PDB entry 4DO6 | X-ray diffraction, 1.60 A resolution | chains A and B

# Chain A (and B)
Name: Alpha-N-acetylgalactosaminidase
Organism: Homo sapiens
Notes: EC 3.2.1.49; chain B of this document is another copy of the same molecule, construct and numbering; everything in this record applies to it too
UniProt: P17050 (NAGAB_HUMAN); residue numbers follow UniProt; this construct covers 18-411
Sequence (400 residues; numbered 18 to 417; the number before each row is that of its first residue):
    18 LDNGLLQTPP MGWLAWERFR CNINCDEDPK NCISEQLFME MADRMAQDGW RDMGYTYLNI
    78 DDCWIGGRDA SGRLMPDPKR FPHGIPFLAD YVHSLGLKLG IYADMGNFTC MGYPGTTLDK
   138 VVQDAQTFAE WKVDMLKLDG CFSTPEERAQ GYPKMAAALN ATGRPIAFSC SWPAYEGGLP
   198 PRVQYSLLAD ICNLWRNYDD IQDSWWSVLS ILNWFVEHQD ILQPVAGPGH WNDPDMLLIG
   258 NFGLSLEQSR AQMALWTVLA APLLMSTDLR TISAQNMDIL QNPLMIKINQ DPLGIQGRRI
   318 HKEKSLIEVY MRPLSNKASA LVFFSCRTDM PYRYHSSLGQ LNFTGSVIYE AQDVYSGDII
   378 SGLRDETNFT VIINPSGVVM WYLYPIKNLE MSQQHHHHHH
Disordered / not traced: 406-417 (chain B: fully traced)
Disulfides: Cys38-Cys80, Cys42-Cys49, Cys127-Cys158, Cys187-Cys209
Covalent attachments: N-acetylglucosamine (NAG) linked to Asn124, Asn177, Asn385
Construct notes: engineered mutation Gln201 (Asn in P17050); expression tag (412-417)
Residues lining bound ligands:
  - alpha-D-glucopyranose (GLC), molecule 1: Glu264, Arg267, Asp370, Tyr372, Ser373, Asn391, Val395, Val396
  - alpha-D-glucopyranose (GLC), molecule 2: Lys321, Ser322, Leu323, Arg344, Thr345, Asp346
Swiss-Prot annotation at these positions:
  - active site: Asp156 (Nucleophile), Asp217 (Proton donor)
  - binding site (substrate): Asp78, Asp79, Lys154, Ser188, Arg213, Asp217
  - modified residue (Phosphoserine): Ser322, Ser332
  - glycosylation (N-linked (GlcNAc...) asparagine): Asn124, Asn177, Asn359, Asn385
  - natural variant: Ser160 (S160C: In SCHIND), Glu325 (E325K: In SCHIND), Arg329 (R329Q: In KANZD; R329W: In KANZD)
What the authors report for this chain:
  - disease-associated variants - E367K: unchanged stability
  - disease-associated variants - S160C: increased localization to DGJ or DGJNAc
  - disease-associated variants - R329W: abolished localization
  - disease-associated variants - S160C: increased expression in response to DGJ or DGJNAc

# How chain A and chain B interact
Residue-residue contacts - 36 pairs, chain A then chain B:
  Glu34(A) - Thr345(B)
  Glu34(A) - Asp346(B)
  Arg35(A) - Met347(B)
  Arg35(A) - Pro348(B)
  Phe36(A) - Met347(B)
  Arg37(A) - Thr345(B)
  Arg37(A) - Asp346(B)
  Arg37(A) - Met347(B)
  Glu44(A) - Arg350(B)  hydrogen bond (backbone-side chain)
  Asp45(A) - Arg350(B)  salt bridge
  Gln219(A) - Thr345(B)
  Asp220(A) - Thr345(B)  hydrogen bond (backbone-backbone)
  Phe259(A) - Ser262(B)  hydrogen bond (backbone-side chain)
  Phe259(A) - Pro348(B)  hydrophobic
  Phe259(A) - Asn391(B)
  Phe259(A) - Pro392(B)
  Gly260(A) - Ser262(B)
  Gly260(A) - Gln265(B)  hydrogen bond (backbone-side chain)
  Leu261(A) - Ser262(B)
  Ser262(A) - Phe259(B)  hydrogen bond (side chain-backbone)
  Ser262(A) - Leu261(B)
  Gln265(A) - Gly260(B)  hydrogen bond (side chain-backbone)
  Thr345(A) - Glu34(B)
  Thr345(A) - Arg37(B)
  Thr345(A) - Gln219(B)
  Thr345(A) - Asp220(B)  hydrogen bond (backbone-backbone)
  Asp346(A) - Glu34(B)
  Asp346(A) - Arg37(B)
  Met347(A) - Arg35(B)
  Met347(A) - Phe36(B)
  Met347(A) - Arg37(B)
  Pro348(A) - Arg35(B)
  Pro348(A) - Phe259(B)  hydrophobic
  Arg350(A) - Glu44(B)  salt bridge
  Asn391(A) - Phe259(B)
  Pro392(A) - Phe259(B)  hydrophobic
Also at the interface, not in a pair above, chain A (25 interface residues in all): Asn39, Ser221, Trp223, Glu264, Ser393
Also at the interface, not in a pair above, chain B (23 interface residues in all): Ser221, Trp223, Glu264, Ser393

# Summary
25 residues of chain A face 23 of chain B across their interface, with 7 hydrogen bonds and 2 salt bridges.
Polar pairs include Asp45(A)-Arg350(B), Arg350(A)-Glu44(B) and Phe259(A)-Ser262(B). Ligands of chain A:
alpha-D-glucopyranose. From the paper: S160C of chain A increases localization to DGJ or DGJNAc; R329W of
chain A abolishes localization.
Both chains are Alpha-N-acetylgalactosaminidase (Homo sapiens). Entry 4DO6 (Pharmacological chaperones for
human alpha-N-acetylgalactosaminidase) was determined by X-ray diffraction, deposited together with 4DO4 and
4DO5.
